5AXM - chains A and P of the 3 polymer chains in the assembly; structure by X-ray diffraction, 2.21 A resolution.

[Chain A]
Molecule: tRNA(His)-5'-guanylyltransferase (Thg1) like protein
Organism: Methanosarcina acetivorans
Chain sequence (251 residues; row label = number of the first residue in the row):
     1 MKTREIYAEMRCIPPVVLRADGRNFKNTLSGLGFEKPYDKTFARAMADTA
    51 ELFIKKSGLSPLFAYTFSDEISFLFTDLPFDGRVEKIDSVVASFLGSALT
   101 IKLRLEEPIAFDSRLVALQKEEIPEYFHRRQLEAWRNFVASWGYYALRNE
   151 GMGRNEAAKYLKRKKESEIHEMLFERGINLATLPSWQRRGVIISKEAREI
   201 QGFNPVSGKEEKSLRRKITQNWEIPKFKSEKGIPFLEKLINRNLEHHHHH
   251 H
Disordered / not traced: 1-2, 150-151, 196-215, 230-233, 242-251
Bound ions: Mg2+ site 1: Asp21, Gly22, Asp69 (shared with GTP_2(P) of chain P); Mg2+ site 2: Asp21, Asp69 (shared with GTP_2(P) of chain P)
From the paper describing this entry:
  - binding site for the 75-nt RNA strand (chain P): Asp21 to Lys26, Arg136, Asn137, Ser213, Arg215
  - Mg2+ coordination: Asp21, Gly22, Asp69
  - mutagenesis - F174A/N179A/R188A, N179A: unchanged catalytic activity with the 75-nt RNA strand (chain P)
  - mutagenesis - F174A/N179A/R188A: decreased catalytic activity on tRNAHisD-1
  - mutagenesis - S213A/R215A, R215A: decreased catalytic activity with the 75-nt RNA strand (chain P)
  - mutagenesis - R198DEL: abolished binding to tRNAPheD1
  - mutagenesis - R198DEL, G202DEL: decreased catalytic activity

[Chain P]
Molecule: 75-nt RNA strand
Sequence (75 nucleotides; numbered 2 to 76; the number before each row is that of its first residue):
     2 XGGAUUUAGCUCAGUUGGGAGAGCGCCAGACUGAAGAUCUGGAGGUCCUG
    52 UGUUCGAUCCACAGAAUCCCCACCA
Disordered / not traced: 75-76
Modified residues: GTP (guanosine-5'-triphosphate) at position 2
Bound ions: Mg2+ site 1: GTP_2 (shared with Asp21(A), Gly22(A), Asp69(A) of chain A)

[How chain A and chain P interact]
Residue-residue contacts (35; chain A residue first):
  Asp21(A) - GTP_2(P)
  Gly22(A) - GTP_2(P)
  Arg23(A) - GTP_2(P)
  Arg23(A) - A64(P)  hydrogen bond to the phosphate
  Arg23(A) - G65(P)  salt bridge to the phosphate
  Asn24(A) - GTP_2(P)
  Asn24(A) - A64(P)  phosphate contact
  Asn24(A) - G65(P)  phosphate contact
  Phe25(A) - GTP_2(P)
  Lys26(A) - GTP_2(P)
  Lys26(A) - G3(P)  phosphate contact
  Ser68(A) - GTP_2(P)
  Asp69(A) - GTP_2(P)
  Arg136(A) - GTP_2(P)
  Arg136(A) - C72(P)  hydrogen bond to the base
  Arg136(A) - A73(P)  sugar contact
  Asn137(A) - GTP_2(P)
  Ala140(A) - GTP_2(P)
  Ser141(A) - GTP_2(P)
  Tyr144(A) - G3(P)  hydrogen bond to the phosphate
  Tyr144(A) - G4(P)  hydrogen bond to the phosphate
  Tyr145(A) - G3(P)  phosphate contact
  Arg154(A) - G4(P)  salt bridge to the phosphate
  Asn155(A) - G4(P)  hydrogen bond to the sugar
  Asn155(A) - A5(P)  sugar contact
  Ala158(A) - G3(P)  sugar contact
  Ala158(A) - G4(P)  sugar contact
  Leu161(A) - C71(P)  sugar contact
  Lys162(A) - G3(P)  base contact
  Lys162(A) - C71(P)  sugar contact
  Arg163(A) - C71(P)  salt bridge to the phosphate
  Arg163(A) - C72(P)  salt bridge to the phosphate
  Lys164(A) - C72(P)  sugar contact
  Lys165(A) - A73(P)  phosphate contact
  Glu166(A) - A73(P)  hydrogen bond to the phosphate
Interface residues without a listed pair, chain A (27 interface residues in all): Asn27, Leu132, Glu133, Ile169
Interface residues without a listed pair, chain P (11 interface residues in all): C70, C74

[In short]
27 residues of chain A face 11 of chain P across their interface, with 6 hydrogen bonds and 4 salt bridges.
Among the polar pairs are Arg136(A)-C72(P), Asn155(A)-G4(P) and Arg23(A)-A64(P). The paper reports a binding
site for the 75-nt RNA strand (chain P) at Asp21(A), Arg136(A) and Asn137(A) among others; S213A/R215A and
R215A of chain A reduce catalytic activity with the 75-nt RNA strand (chain P); 6 substitutions were tested in
all.
Chain A is tRNA(His)-5'-guanylyltransferase (Thg1) like protein (Methanosarcina acetivorans) and chain P is a
75-nt RNA strand; the structure, Crystal structure of Thg1 like protein (TLP) with tRNA(Phe), was determined
by X-ray diffraction together with 5AXK, 5AXL and 5AXN from the same study.
